PDB entry 7DAD | X-ray diffraction, 2.85 A resolution | chains A and E of the 6 polymer chains in the assembly

== Chain A ==
Protein: Tubulin alpha-1B chain
Source organism: Sus scrofa
Reference sequence: Q2XVP4 (TBA1B_PIG); residues 1-451 here = UniProt positions 1-451
Amino-acid sequence (451 residues; numbered 1 to 451; the number before each row is that of its first residue):
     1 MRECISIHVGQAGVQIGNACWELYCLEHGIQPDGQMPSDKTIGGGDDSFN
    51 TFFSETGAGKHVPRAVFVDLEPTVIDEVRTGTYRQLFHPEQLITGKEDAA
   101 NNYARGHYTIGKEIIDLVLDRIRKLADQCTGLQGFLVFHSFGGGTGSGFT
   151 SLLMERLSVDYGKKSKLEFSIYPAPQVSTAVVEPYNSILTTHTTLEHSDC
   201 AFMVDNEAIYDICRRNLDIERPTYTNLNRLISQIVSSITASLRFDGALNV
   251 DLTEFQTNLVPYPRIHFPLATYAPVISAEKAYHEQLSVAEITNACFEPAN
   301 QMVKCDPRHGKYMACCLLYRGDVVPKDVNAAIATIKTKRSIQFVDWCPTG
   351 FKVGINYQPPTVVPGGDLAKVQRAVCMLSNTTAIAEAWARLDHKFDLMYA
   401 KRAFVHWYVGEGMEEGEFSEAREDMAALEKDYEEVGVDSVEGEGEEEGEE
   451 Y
Not modelled in the structure: 439-451
Ion coordination: Ca2+: Asp-39, Thr-41, Gly-44, Glu-55
Residues lining bound ligands: GTP (guanosine-5'-triphosphate): Gly-10, Gln-11, Ala-12, Gln-15, Ile-16, Asp-69, Asp-98, Ala-99, Ala-100, Asn-101, Ser-140, Gly-142, Gly-143, Gly-144, Thr-145, Gly-146, Ile-171, Pro-173, Val-177, Ser-178, Thr-179, Glu-183, Asn-206, Tyr-224, Leu-227, Asn-228, Ile-231
Curated features (UniProtKB/Swiss-Prot):
  - motif: Met-1 to Cys-4 (MREC motif)
  - active site: Glu-254
  - binding site (GTP): Gly-10, Gln-11, Ala-12, Gln-15, Glu-71, Ala-99, Ser-140, Gly-143, Gly-144, Thr-145, Gly-146, Thr-179, Glu-183, Asn-206, Tyr-224, Asn-228, Leu-252
  - binding site (Mg(2+)): Glu-71
  - site: Tyr-451 (Involved in polymerization)
  - modified residue: Lys-40 (N6,N6,N6-trimethyllysine), Ser-48 (Phosphoserine), Ser-232 (Phosphoserine), Tyr-282 (3'-nitrotyrosine), Arg-339 (Omega-N-methylarginine), Ser-439 (Phosphoserine), Glu-443 (5-glutamyl polyglutamate), Glu-445 (5-glutamyl polyglutamate), Tyr-451 (3'-nitrotyrosine)
  - cross-link (Glycyl lysine isopeptide (Lys-Gly)): Lys-326 (interchain with G-Cter in ubiquitin), Lys-370 (interchain with G-Cter in ubiquitin)

== Chain E ==
Protein: Stathmin-4
Source organism: Mus musculus
Reference sequence: P63042 (STMN4_MOUSE); residues 5-145 here correspond to UniProt positions 49-189 (UniProt number = residue number + 44)
Amino-acid sequence (143 residues; row label = number of the first residue in the row):
     3 MADMEVIELNKCTSGQSFEVILKPPSFDGVPEFNASLPRRRDPSLEEIQK
    53 KLEAAEERRKYQEAELLKHLAEKREHEREVIQKAIEENNNFIKMAKEKLA
   103 QKMESNKENREAHLAAMLERLQEKDKHAEEVRKNKELKEEASR
Not modelled in the structure: 3-5, 29-43, 142-145
Construct notes: initiating methionine (3); expression tag (4)

== Chain A / chain E interface ==
Contacting residue pairs (59; chain A residue first):
  His-107(A) with Lys-53(E); Leu-54(E)
  Tyr-108(A) with Leu-54(E), hydrophobic; Ala-57(E), hydrophobic
  Thr-109(A) with Arg-61(E), hydrogen bond
  Lys-112(A) with Leu-54(E); Glu-55(E), salt bridge; Glu-58(E), salt bridge
  Leu-152(A) with Leu-54(E), hydrophobic
  Glu-155(A) with Ile-50(E); Lys-53(E), salt bridge
  Arg-156(A) with Leu-47(E)
  Val-159(A) with Pro-45(E)
  His-197(A) with Pro-45(E)
  Asp-245(A) with Cys-14(E); Ser-16(E)
  Ala-247(A) with Asn-12(E); Ser-19(E)
  Leu-248(A) with Ser-19(E)
  Pro-325(A) with Gln-18(E); Phe-20(E), hydrophobic
  Asn-329(A) with Met-6(E); Val-8(E); Phe-20(E); Val-22(E)
  Ile-332(A) with Val-22(E), hydrophobic
  Asp-345(A) with Pro-27(E); Ser-28(E), hydrogen bond (backbone-backbone)
  Trp-346(A) with Pro-27(E)
  Cys-347(A) with Pro-27(E)
  Pro-348(A) with Lys-25(E); Pro-27(E)
  Thr-349(A) with Ile-23(E); Leu-24(E), hydrogen bond (backbone-backbone); Lys-25(E), hydrogen bond (backbone-backbone)
  Gly-350(A) with Val-22(E)
  Phe-351(A) with Glu-21(E); Val-22(E), hydrogen bond (backbone-backbone)
  Lys-352(A) with Phe-20(E); Glu-21(E)
  Val-353(A) with Ser-19(E); Phe-20(E), hydrogen bond (backbone-backbone)
  Gly-354(A) with Gln-18(E)
  Ile-355(A) with Gly-17(E); Gln-18(E), hydrogen bond (backbone-backbone)
  Asn-356(A) with Ser-16(E)
  Tyr-357(A) with Cys-14(E); Thr-15(E); Ser-16(E), hydrogen bond (backbone-backbone); Gly-17(E); Gln-18(E), hydrogen bond
  Val-409(A) with Gln-64(E)
  Gly-410(A) with Arg-61(E); Gln-64(E)
  Glu-411(A) with Arg-61(E), hydrogen bond (backbone-side chain)
  Gly-412(A) with Ala-57(E); Arg-60(E), hydrogen bond (backbone-side chain); Arg-61(E)
  Glu-414(A) with Arg-60(E), salt bridge
Also at the interface, not in a pair above, chain A (43 interface residues in all): Asp-116, Ser-158, Thr-193, Glu-196, Gly-246, Val-324, Val-328, Ala-333, Lys-336, Met-413
Also at the interface, not in a pair above, chain E (32 interface residues in all): Pro-26, Asp-44, Ser-46, Gln-51

== In short ==
43 residues of chain A face 32 of chain E across their interface; the contacts include 11 hydrogen bonds and 4
salt bridges. Among the polar pairs are Lys-112(A)/Glu-55(E), Lys-112(A)/Glu-58(E) and Glu-155(A)/Lys-53(E).
Ligands of chain A: GTP.
Chain A is Tubulin alpha-1B chain (Sus scrofa) and chain E is Stathmin-4 (Mus musculus); the structure, EPD in
complex with tubulin, was determined by X-ray diffraction (same publication as 7DAE and 7DAF).
